Entry 8EFO (electron microscopy, 2.80 A resolution); this record covers chains A and E of the 7 polymer chains in the assembly.

== Chain A ==
Name: Guanine nucleotide-binding protein G(i) subunit alpha-1
Organism: Homo sapiens
UniProt: P63096 (GNAI1_HUMAN); residue numbers follow UniProt; this construct covers 1-354
Chain sequence (354 residues; each row starts with the number of its first residue):
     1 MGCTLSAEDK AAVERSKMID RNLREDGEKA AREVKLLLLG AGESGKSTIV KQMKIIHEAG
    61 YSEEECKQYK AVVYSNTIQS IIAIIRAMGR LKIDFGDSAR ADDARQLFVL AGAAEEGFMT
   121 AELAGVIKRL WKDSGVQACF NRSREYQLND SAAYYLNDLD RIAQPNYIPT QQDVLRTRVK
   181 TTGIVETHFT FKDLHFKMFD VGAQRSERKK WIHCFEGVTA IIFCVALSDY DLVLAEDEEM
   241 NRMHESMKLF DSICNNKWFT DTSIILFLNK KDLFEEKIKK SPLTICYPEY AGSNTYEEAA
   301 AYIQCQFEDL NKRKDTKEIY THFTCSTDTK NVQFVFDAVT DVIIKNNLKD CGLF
Disordered / not traced: 1-3, 56-181
Sequence notes: conflict A203 (Gly in P63096), S326 (Ala in P63096)
Curated features (UniProtKB/Swiss-Prot):
  - region: K35 to T48 (G1 motif), D173 to T181 (G2 motif), F196 to G202, Q204, R205 (G3 motif), I265 to D272 (G4 motif), T324, C325, T327 to T329 (G5 motif)
  - binding site (GTP): E43 to T48, S151, L175 to T181, D200 to G202, Q204, N269 to D272
  - binding site (Mg(2+)): S47, T181
  - modified residue: R178 (ADP-ribosylarginine), Q204 (Deamidated glutamine), C351 (ADP-ribosylcysteine)
  - lipidation: G2 (N-myristoyl glycine), C3 (S-palmitoyl cysteine)
  - natural variant: G40 (G40C: In NEDHISB; G40R: In NEDHISB), G45 (G45D: In NEDHISB), T48 (T48I: In NEDHISB; T48K: In NEDHISB), Q52 (Q52P: In NEDHISB), S75 (deletion: In NEDHISB; uncertain significance), Q172 (deletion: In NEDHISB), D173 (D173V: In NEDHISB), E186 to F189 (deletion: In NEDHISB; uncertain significance), C224 (C224Y: In NEDHISB), K270 (K270N: In NEDHISB; K270R: In NEDHISB), D272 (D272G: In NEDHISB), V332 (V332E: In NEDHISB; uncertain significance)
  - mutagenesis: G42 (G42R: Abolishes switch to an activated conformation and dissociation from beta and gamma subunits upon GTP binding. Abolishes interaction with RGS family members), E116 (E116L: Enhances interaction (inactive GDP-bound) with RGS14), Q147 (Q147L: Enhances interaction (inactive GDP-bound) with RGS14), E245 (E245L: Enhances interaction (inactive GDP-bound) with RGS14)

== Chain E ==
Name: scFv16
Organism: synthetic construct
Notes: antibody fragment or engineered binder
Chain sequence (248 residues; row label = number of the first residue in the row):
     1 MVQLVESGGG LVQPGGSRKL SCSASGFAFS SFGMHWVRQA PEKGLEWVAY ISSGSGTIYY
    61 ADTVKGRFTI SRDDPKNTLF LQMTSLRSED TAMYYCVRSI YYYGSSPFDF WGQGTTLTVS
   121 AGGGGSGGGG SGGGGSADIV MTQATSSVPV TPGESVSISC RSSKSLLHSN GNTYLYWFLQ
   181 RPGQSPQLLI YRMSNLASGV PDRFSGSGSG TAFTLTISRL EAEDVGVYYC MQHLEYPLTF
   241 GAGTKLEL
Disordered / not traced: 1, 122-137
Disulfides: C160-C230

== How chain A and chain E interact ==
Contacting residue pairs - 25 pairs, chain A then chain E:
  T4(A) - H168(E)  hydrogen bond (backbone-side chain)
  S6(A) - H168(E)  hydrogen bond (backbone-side chain)
  S6(A) - Y174(E)  hydrogen bond
  A7(A) - H233(E)
  A7(A) - L234(E)  hydrogen bond (backbone-backbone)
  A7(A) - Y236(E)  hydrophobic
  E8(A) - Y101(E)
  E8(A) - P107(E)
  E8(A) - Y174(E)
  E8(A) - Y176(E)  hydrogen bond
  E8(A) - R192(E)  salt bridge
  E8(A) - H233(E)
  D9(A) - N170(E)  hydrogen bond
  D9(A) - Y174(E)
  K10(A) - Y59(E)
  A11(A) - Y101(E)  hydrophobic
  A12(A) - Y101(E)
  E14(A) - S52(E)  hydrogen bond
  E14(A) - G56(E)
  E14(A) - T57(E)  hydrogen bond (side chain-backbone)
  R15(A) - S31(E)  hydrogen bond (side chain-backbone)
  R15(A) - I100(E)
  R15(A) - Y101(E)
  M18(A) - S53(E)  hydrogen bond
  M18(A) - G54(E)
Also at the interface, not in a pair above, chain A (12 interface residues in all): L5
Also at the interface, not in a pair above, chain E (19 interface residues in all): Y102

== Overview ==
12 residues of chain A face 19 of chain E across their interface; the contacts include 10 hydrogen bonds and 1
salt bridge. Polar contacts include E8(A)-R192(E), T4(A)-H168(E) and S6(A)-H168(E).
Chain A is Guanine nucleotide-binding protein G(i) subunit alpha-1 (Homo sapiens) and chain E is scFv16
(synthetic construct); the structure, PZM21-bound mu-opioid receptor-Gi complex, was determined by electron
microscopy (same publication as 8EF5, 8EF6, 8EFB, 8EFL and 8EFQ).
